Entry 6RDO (electron microscopy, 3.10 A resolution); this record covers chains U and X of the 31 polymer chains in the assembly.

Chain U:
Name: ATP synthase subunit alpha
Organism: Polytomella sp. Pringsheim 198.80
UniProt: A0ZW40 (A0ZW40_9CHLO); residue numbers follow UniProt; this construct covers 1-562
Amino-acid sequence (562 residues; row label = number of the first residue in the row):
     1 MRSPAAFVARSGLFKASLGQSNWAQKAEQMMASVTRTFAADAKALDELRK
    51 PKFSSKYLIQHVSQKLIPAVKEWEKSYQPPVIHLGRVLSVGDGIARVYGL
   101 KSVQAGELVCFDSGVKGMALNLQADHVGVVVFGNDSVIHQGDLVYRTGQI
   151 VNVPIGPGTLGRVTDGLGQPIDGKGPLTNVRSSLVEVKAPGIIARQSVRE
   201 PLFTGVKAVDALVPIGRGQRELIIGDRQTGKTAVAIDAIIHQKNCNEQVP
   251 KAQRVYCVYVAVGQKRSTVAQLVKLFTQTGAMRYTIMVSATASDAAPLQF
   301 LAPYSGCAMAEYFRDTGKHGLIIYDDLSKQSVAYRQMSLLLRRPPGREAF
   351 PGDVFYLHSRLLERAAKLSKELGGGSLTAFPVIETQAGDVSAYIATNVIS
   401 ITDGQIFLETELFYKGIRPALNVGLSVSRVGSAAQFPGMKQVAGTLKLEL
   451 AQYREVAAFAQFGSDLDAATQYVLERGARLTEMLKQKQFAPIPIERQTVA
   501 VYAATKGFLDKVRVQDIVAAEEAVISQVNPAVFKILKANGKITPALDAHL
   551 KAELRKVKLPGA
Not modelled in the structure: 1-39
Differences from the reference sequence: conflict Arg266 (Lys in A0ZW40)
Metal / ion sites: Mg2+: Thr232 (together with ATP)
Ligand contacts: ATP (adenosine-5'-triphosphate): Asp226, Arg227, Gln228, Thr229, Gly230, Lys231, Thr232, Ala233, Asp326, Glu384, Phe413, Arg418, Pro419, Gln486, Lys487, Gln488
Reported in the primary citation:
  - binding site for the ligand ADP: Arg429

Chain X:
Name: ATP synthase subunit beta
Organism: Polytomella sp. Pringsheim 198.80
Notes: EC 7.1.2.2
UniProt: A0ZW41 (A0ZW41_9CHLO); residue numbers follow UniProt; this construct covers 1-574
Amino-acid sequence (574 residues; each row starts with the number of its first residue):
     1 MALRYAAGLAKNVVQRQGASLNIARAFAAEPAPAIDAGYVSQVIGPVVDV
    51 RFDGELPSILSSLEVEGHSVRLVLEVAQHMGDNTVRCIAMDSTDGLVRGQ
   101 KVVDTGSPIKVPVGRGTLGRIMNVIGEPVDEQGPIDAADIWSIHREAPEF
   151 TEQSTEQEILVTGIKVVDLLAPYQRGGKIGLFGGAGVGKTVLIMELINNV
   201 AKAHGGFSVFAGVGERTREGNDLYREMIESGVIKLGAERGNSKCTLVYGQ
   251 MNEPPGARARVALTGLTVAEYFRDIEGQDVLLFVDNIFRFTQANSEVSAL
   301 LGRIPSAVGYQPTLATDLGGLQERITTTTKGSITSVQAVYVPADDLTDPA
   351 PATTFAHLDATTVLSRSIAELGIYPAVDPLDSTSRMLNPNVIGAEHYNVA
   401 RGVQKVLQDYKNLQDIIAILGMDELSEEDKLTVARARKIQRFLSQPFQVA
   451 EVFTGTPGKYVDLADTISGFQGVLTGKYDDLPEMAFYMVGDIKEVKEKAD
   501 KMAKDIASRKEADNKKVSEELKDIPSLDKLVSEIKEVVIEEDDGLEEDFK
   551 AEALSSETVVLNEEGKSVPLPKKN
Not modelled in the structure: 1-32
Differences from the reference sequence: conflict Ala350 (Gly in A0ZW41), Leu387 (Arg in A0ZW41)
Metal / ion sites: Mg2+: Thr190, Glu215 (together with ADP)
Ligand contacts:
  - ADP (adenosine-5'-diphosphate): Ala185, Gly186, Val187, Gly188, Lys189, Thr190, Val191, Glu219, Tyr374, Pro375, Phe447, Ala450, Phe453, Thr454
  - ATP (adenosine-5'-triphosphate): Ser384, Arg385, Leu387, Tyr397, Arg401

Chain U / chain X interface:
Pairs across the interface (170; chain U residue first):
  Val81(U) - Glu563(X)
  Ile82(U) - Glu563(X)  hydrogen bond (backbone-side chain)
  His83(U) - Glu563(X)  hydrogen bond (backbone-side chain)
  Leu84(U) - Leu561(X)
  Leu84(U) - Asn562(X)
  Leu84(U) - Glu563(X)  hydrogen bond (backbone-side chain)
  Gly99(U) - Arg98(X)  hydrogen bond (backbone-side chain)
  Leu100(U) - Arg98(X)  hydrogen bond (backbone-side chain)
  Lys101(U) - Arg98(X)
  Ser102(U) - Val97(X)
  Val103(U) - Leu96(X)
  Val103(U) - Val97(X)
  Gln104(U) - Gly95(X)
  Gln104(U) - Leu96(X)
  Gln104(U) - Val97(X)
  Ala105(U) - Val43(X)  hydrophobic
  Ala105(U) - Thr93(X)
  Ala105(U) - Asp94(X)
  Ala105(U) - Gly95(X)  hydrogen bond (backbone-backbone)
  Ala105(U) - Leu96(X)  hydrogen bond (backbone-backbone)
  Cys110(U) - Thr558(X)
  Cys110(U) - Val560(X)  hydrophobic
  Cys110(U) - Leu570(X)  hydrophobic
  Asp112(U) - Lys573(X)
  Asp112(U) - Asn574(X)
  Ser113(U) - Asn574(X)
  Gly114(U) - Leu570(X)
  Lys116(U) - Thr558(X)
  Asn121(U) - Val43(X)
  Asn121(U) - Ile44(X)
  Leu122(U) - Gln42(X)
  Leu122(U) - Val43(X)  hydrogen bond (backbone-backbone)
  Leu122(U) - Leu96(X)
  Leu122(U) - Arg98(X)
  Gln123(U) - Gln42(X)
  Gln123(U) - Ile44(X)
  Gln123(U) - Arg98(X)  hydrogen bond (backbone-side chain)
  Ala124(U) - Gln42(X)  hydrogen bond (backbone-side chain)
  His126(U) - Arg98(X)  hydrogen bond (backbone-side chain)
  Val127(U) - Arg98(X)
  Asp142(U) - Asn574(X)
  Tyr145(U) - Val560(X)  hydrophobic
  Tyr145(U) - Leu561(X)
  Tyr145(U) - Leu570(X)  hydrophobic
  Tyr145(U) - Pro571(X)
  Arg146(U) - Val560(X)
  Arg146(U) - Leu561(X)  hydrogen bond (backbone-backbone)
  Gly148(U) - Leu561(X)
  Ile150(U) - Asp94(X)
  Ile150(U) - Gly95(X)
  Pro154(U) - Leu554(X)  hydrophobic
  Ile155(U) - Phe549(X)
  Gly156(U) - Phe549(X)
  Pro157(U) - Leu545(X)
  Pro157(U) - Phe549(X)
  Leu160(U) - Leu545(X)  hydrophobic
  Asn179(U) - Phe549(X)
  Asn179(U) - Ala551(X)
  Val180(U) - Phe549(X)
  Val180(U) - Ala551(X)
  Val180(U) - Glu552(X)  hydrogen bond (backbone-backbone)
  Val180(U) - Leu554(X)  hydrophobic
  Arg181(U) - Phe549(X)
  Arg181(U) - Lys550(X)
  Arg181(U) - Glu552(X)
  Ser182(U) - Glu552(X)  hydrogen bond (backbone-side chain)
  Lys188(U) - Asp91(X)  salt bridge
  Lys188(U) - Asn252(X)
  Lys188(U) - Glu253(X)  salt bridge
  Ala189(U) - Asn252(X)
  Pro190(U) - Thr217(X)
  Gly191(U) - Thr217(X)
  Ile192(U) - Ile121(X)  hydrophobic
  Ile192(U) - Thr217(X)
  Ile192(U) - Gly220(X)
  Ile192(U) - Asn221(X)
  Ile192(U) - Tyr248(X)  hydrophobic
  Ile193(U) - Val129(X)
  Ile193(U) - Asp130(X)
  Ile193(U) - Glu131(X)
  Ile193(U) - Tyr224(X)  hydrophobic
  Ile193(U) - Arg225(X)
  Arg195(U) - Thr217(X)
  Arg195(U) - Asn221(X)
  Gln196(U) - Asn221(X)
  Arg220(U) - Arg216(X)
  Glu247(U) - Ile539(X)
  Gln248(U) - Ile539(X)
  Pro250(U) - Val537(X)  hydrophobic
  Pro250(U) - Val538(X)
  Lys251(U) - Glu540(X)
  Lys251(U) - Asp542(X)
  Lys251(U) - Asp543(X)
  Lys251(U) - Gly544(X)
  Arg254(U) - Ile539(X)
  Arg254(U) - Glu540(X)
  Arg254(U) - Glu541(X)
  Arg254(U) - Asp543(X)  salt bridge
  Tyr256(U) - Asp543(X)  hydrogen bond (side chain-backbone)
  Tyr284(U) - Asp543(X)
  Tyr312(U) - Leu545(X)  hydrogen bond (side chain-backbone)
  Tyr312(U) - Phe549(X)
  Lys318(U) - Gly544(X)
  Lys318(U) - Leu545(X)
  Arg343(U) - Leu300(X)
  Pro344(U) - Ala299(X)
  Pro344(U) - Pro305(X)  hydrophobic
  Pro345(U) - Val308(X)
  Pro345(U) - Gly309(X)
  Gly346(U) - Val308(X)
  Gly346(U) - Gly309(X)
  Arg347(U) - Val308(X)
  Arg347(U) - Ala343(X)
  Arg347(U) - Asp345(X)  salt bridge
  Arg347(U) - Asp348(X)  salt bridge
  Gly352(U) - Glu296(X)
  Asp353(U) - Glu296(X)
  Phe355(U) - Met251(X)  hydrophobic
  Phe355(U) - Arg289(X)
  Phe355(U) - Gln292(X)
  Tyr356(U) - Glu253(X)
  Tyr356(U) - Pro254(X)
  Tyr356(U) - Pro255(X)
  Tyr356(U) - Arg258(X)
  Tyr356(U) - Glu296(X)
  Ser359(U) - Met251(X)  hydrogen bond (side chain-backbone)
  Glu363(U) - Arg216(X)
  Glu363(U) - Thr217(X)  hydrogen bond
  Glu363(U) - Met251(X)
  Glu363(U) - Asn252(X)
  Ser391(U) - Ala343(X)
  Ser391(U) - Asp344(X)  hydrogen bond
  Thr396(U) - Ala185(X)
  Thr396(U) - Tyr340(X)  hydrogen bond (backbone-side chain)
  Thr396(U) - Pro342(X)  hydrogen bond (side chain-backbone)
  Ile399(U) - Ala185(X)
  Ile399(U) - Arg216(X)
  Ser400(U) - Ala185(X)
  Ser400(U) - Arg216(X)
  Ser400(U) - Met251(X)
  Ser400(U) - Arg289(X)  hydrogen bond
  Ile401(U) - Arg216(X)  hydrogen bond (backbone-side chain)
  Ile401(U) - Met251(X)  hydrophobic
  Thr402(U) - Arg216(X)  hydrogen bond (backbone-side chain)
  Asp403(U) - Arg216(X)
  Asp403(U) - Arg218(X)  salt bridge
  Arg429(U) - Phe453(X)
  Val430(U) - Arg218(X)
  Ser432(U) - Phe453(X)
  Glu455(U) - Met484(X)
  Asn529(U) - Leu527(X)
  Ala531(U) - Val531(X)  hydrophobic
  Lys534(U) - Ile534(X)
  Ile535(U) - Leu530(X)
  Ile535(U) - Val531(X)
  Ile535(U) - Ile534(X)  hydrophobic
  Ala538(U) - Ile534(X)  hydrophobic
  Ala545(U) - Ile524(X)  hydrophobic
  Ala545(U) - Pro525(X)
  Ala548(U) - Ser518(X)
  Ala548(U) - Ile524(X)  hydrophobic
  His549(U) - Glu520(X)  salt bridge
  His549(U) - Ile524(X)
  His549(U) - Pro525(X)
  His549(U) - Ser526(X)
  His549(U) - Leu527(X)
  His549(U) - Leu530(X)
  Lys551(U) - Lys516(X)
  Ala552(U) - Glu520(X)
  Arg555(U) - Lys516(X)
Also at the interface, not in a pair above, chain U (108 interface residues in all): Pro80, Gly106, Phe111, Leu120, Val137, His139, Thr147, Leu177, Glu186, Ser197, Val249, Phe313, Arg360, Ala392, Tyr393, Asn397, Leu425, Ala433, Pro544, Leu546, Asp547
Also at the interface, not in a pair above, chain X (86 interface residues in all): Ser41, Gly214, Asp222, Arg366, Glu370, Val452, Glu519, Val559

Summary:
108 residues of chain U face 86 of chain X across their interface, with 24 hydrogen bonds and 7 salt bridges.
Polar contacts include Lys188(U)-Asp91(X), Lys188(U)-Glu253(X) and Arg254(U)-Asp543(X). Bound to chain U: ATP.
Chain X binds ATP and ADP. Thr190(X) and Glu215(X) coordinate Mg2+. The paper reports a binding site for the
ligand ADP at Arg429(U).
Here chain U is ATP synthase subunit alpha and chain X is ATP synthase subunit beta, both from Polytomella sp.
Pringsheim 198.80. Entry 6RDO (Cryo-EM structure of Polytomella F-ATP synthase, Rotary substate 1C, composite
map) was determined by electron microscopy (same publication as 6RD4, 6RD5, 6RD6, 6RD7, 6RD8, 6RD9 and 46
further entries).
